PDB entry 4NSD | X-ray diffraction, 2.70 A resolution | chain A

[Chain A]
Name: Calcium uptake protein 1, mitochondrial
From: Homo sapiens
Reference sequence: Q9BPX6 (MICU1_HUMAN); residues 97-444 here = UniProt positions 97-444
Amino-acid sequence (351 residues; each row starts with the number of its first residue):
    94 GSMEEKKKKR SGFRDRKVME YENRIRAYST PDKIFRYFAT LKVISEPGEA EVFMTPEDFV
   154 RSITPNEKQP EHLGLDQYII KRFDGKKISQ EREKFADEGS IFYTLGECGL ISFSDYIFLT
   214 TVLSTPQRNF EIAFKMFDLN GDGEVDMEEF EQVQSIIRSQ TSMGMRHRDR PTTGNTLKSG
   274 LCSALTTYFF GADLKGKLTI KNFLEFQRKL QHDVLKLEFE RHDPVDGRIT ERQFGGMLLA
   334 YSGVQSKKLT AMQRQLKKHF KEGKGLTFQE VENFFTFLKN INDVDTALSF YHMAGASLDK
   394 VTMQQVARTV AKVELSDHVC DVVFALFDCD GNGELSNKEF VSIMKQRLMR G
Disordered / not traced: 94-107, 160-164, 175-192, 253-274, 443-444
Sequence notes: expression tag (94-96)
Bound ions: Ca2+ site 1: Asp231, Asn233, Asp235, Glu237, Glu242; Ca2+ site 2: Asp421, Asp423, Asn425, Glu427, Glu432
Swiss-Prot annotation at these positions:
  - region: Lys99 to Lys110 (Polybasic region), Lys126 to Arg129 (K/R-ring), Arg259 to Arg263 (K/R-ring)
  - binding site (Ca(2+)): Asp231, Asn233, Asp235, Glu237, Glu242, Asp421, Asp423, Asn425, Glu427, Glu432
  - modified residue: Ser122 (Phosphoserine)
  - natural variant: Arg129 (R129P: In MPXPS; uncertain significance), Arg185 (deletion: In MPXPS)
  - mutagenesis: Lys99 to Arg103 (Abolishes interaction with EMRE/SMDT1), Lys99 to Lys102 (Abolishes interaction with EMRE/SMDT1 while maintaining interaction with MICU2), Phe106 (F106A: Slightly decreased ability to inhibit MCU channel activity in absence of calcium), Tyr114 (Y114A: Decreased ability to inhibit MCU channel activity in absence of calcium), Arg117 (R117A: Slightly decreased ability to inhibit MCU channel activity in absence of calcium), Arg119 (R119E: Impaired interaction with MCU; R119K: Does not affect interaction with MCU), Tyr121 (Y121A: Decreased ability to inhibit MCU channel activity in absence of calcium), Lys126 to Arg129 (Abolished ability to inhibit MCU channel activity in absence of calcium; when associated with 259-E--E-263), Lys126 (K126A: Abolished ability to inhibit MCU channel activity in absence of calcium; K126E: Abolished ability to inhibit MCU in absence of calcium), Arg129 (R129A: Decreased ability to inhibit MCU channel activity in absence of calcium), Arg154 (R154K: Does not affect interaction with MCU; R154Q: Impaired interaction with MCU), Arg221 (R221A: Abolishes homooligomerization), 11 further mutagenesis entries in UniProt
From the paper describing this entry:
  - self-association interface (contacts with another copy of this molecule); pairs are residue here / residue on that copy: Arg221-Ser382 (hydrogen bond), Glu224-His385 (hydrogen bond), Phe383-Val403 (hydrophobic contact)
  - mutagenesis - R221A: unchanged binding to in the presence of Ca2+
  - Ca2+ coordination: Asp231, Asn233, Asp235, Glu237, Glu242, Asp421, Asp423, Asn425, Glu427, Glu432
  - mutagenesis - D231A/E242K, D421A/E432K: decreased binding to Ca2+
  - mutagenesis - F383A/H385A: abolished binding to in the presence of Ca2+
  - mutagenesis - R221A, R221A/D376A, D376A: abolished binding to in the absence of Ca2+

[Summary]
The Ca2+ site 1 is built by Asp231, Asn233, Asp235, Glu237 and Glu242. Curated annotation (UniProt) lists 10
Ca2+-binding residues and 37 mutagenesis sites. From the paper: R221A, R221A/D376A and D376A abolish binding
to in the absence of Ca2+; Ca2+ coordination by Asp231, Asn233 and Asp235 among others; 6 substitutions were
tested in all.
Chain A is Calcium uptake protein 1, mitochondrial (Homo sapiens); the structure, Crystal Structure of CBARA1
in the Ca2+ Binding Form, was determined by X-ray diffraction (same publication as 4NSC).
